9ARV - chains D and E of the 11 polymer chains in the assembly; structure by electron microscopy, 3.60 A resolution.

[Chain D (and E)]
Name: Isoform 1 of Immunoglobulin heavy constant mu
Source organism: Homo sapiens
Notes: chain E of this document is another copy of the same molecule, construct and numbering; everything in this record applies to it too
UniProt: P01871 (IGHM_HUMAN), isoform P01871-1; residues 28-375 here correspond to UniProt positions 106-453 (UniProt number = residue number + 78)
Chain sequence (375 residues; each row starts with the number of its first residue):
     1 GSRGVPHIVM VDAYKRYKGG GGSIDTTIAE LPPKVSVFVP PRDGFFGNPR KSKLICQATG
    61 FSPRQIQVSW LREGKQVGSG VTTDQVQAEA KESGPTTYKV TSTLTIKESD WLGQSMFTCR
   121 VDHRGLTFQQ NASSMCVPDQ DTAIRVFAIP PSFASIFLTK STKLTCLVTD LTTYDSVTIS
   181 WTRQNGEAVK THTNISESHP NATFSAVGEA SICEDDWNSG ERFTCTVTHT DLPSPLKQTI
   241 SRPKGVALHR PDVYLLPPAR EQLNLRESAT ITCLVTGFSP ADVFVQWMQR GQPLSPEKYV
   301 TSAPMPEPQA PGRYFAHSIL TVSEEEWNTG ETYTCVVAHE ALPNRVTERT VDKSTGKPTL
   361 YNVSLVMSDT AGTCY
Disordered / not traced: 1-140, 370-375 (chain E: 1-140, 369-375)
Sequence notes: expression tag (1-27)
Cystine bridges: Cys166-Cys225, Cys273-Cys335

[How chain D and chain E interact]
Disulfides between the chains: Cys213(D)-Cys213(E)
Pairs across the interface (30; chain D residue first):
  Phe157(D) - Asn344(E)
  Cys213(D) - Cys213(E)  disulfide
  Val336(D) - Asn344(E)
  Asn344(D) - Val346(E)
  Val346(D) - Asn344(E)
  Thr359(D) - Thr359(E)  hydrogen bond (side chain-backbone)
  Thr359(D) - Leu360(E)  hydrogen bond (side chain-backbone)
  Thr359(D) - Tyr361(E)  hydrogen bond (side chain-backbone)
  Thr359(D) - Asn362(E)
  Leu360(D) - Leu360(E)  hydrogen bond (backbone-backbone)
  Tyr361(D) - Leu360(E)  hydrogen bond (backbone-backbone)
  Tyr361(D) - Tyr361(E)
  Tyr361(D) - Asn362(E)  hydrogen bond (backbone-backbone)
  Asn362(D) - Asn362(E)  hydrogen bond (side chain-backbone)
  Asn362(D) - Ser364(E)
  Val363(D) - Asn362(E)
  Val363(D) - Val363(E)  hydrophobic
  Val363(D) - Ser364(E)  hydrogen bond (backbone-backbone)
  Leu365(D) - Ser364(E)
  Leu365(D) - Leu365(E)
  Leu365(D) - Val366(E)  hydrogen bond (backbone-backbone)
  Val366(D) - Val366(E)
  Met367(D) - Leu365(E)  hydrophobic
  Met367(D) - Val366(E)
  Met367(D) - Met367(E)
  Met367(D) - Ser368(E)  hydrogen bond (backbone-backbone)
  Ser368(D) - Met367(E)
  Ser368(D) - Ser368(E)  hydrogen bond (backbone-side chain)
  Asp369(D) - Met367(E)
  Asp369(D) - Ser368(E)  hydrogen bond (backbone-side chain)
Other interface residues (no listed pair), chain D (23 interface residues in all): Lys160, Arg250, Met288, Gly291, Pro343, Lys357, Pro358, Ser364
Other interface residues (no listed pair), chain E (17 interface residues in all): Lys160, Gly291, Pro343, Arg345

[In short]
Chain D and chain E form an interface of 23 and 17 residues respectively, with 1 disulfide bond and 12
hydrogen bonds. Polar pairs include Thr359(D)-Thr359(E), Thr359(D)-Leu360(E) and Thr359(D)-Tyr361(E).
Chain D and chain E are both Isoform 1 of Immunoglobulin heavy constant mu (Homo sapiens); the structure,
CryoEM structure of AMETA-A3, was determined by electron microscopy.
